Entry 7PFA (electron microscopy, 9.70 A resolution (very low resolution: no residue pairs are listed; an interface is given only as per-side residue counts)); this record covers chains O and I of the 28 polymer chains in the assembly.

Chain O:
Name: Histone H3.2
Organism: Homo sapiens
UniProtKB: Q71DI3 (H32_HUMAN); residues 0-135 here correspond to UniProt positions 1-136 (UniProt number = residue number + 1)
Amino-acid sequence (136 residues; each row starts with the number of its first residue; numbering starts at 0):
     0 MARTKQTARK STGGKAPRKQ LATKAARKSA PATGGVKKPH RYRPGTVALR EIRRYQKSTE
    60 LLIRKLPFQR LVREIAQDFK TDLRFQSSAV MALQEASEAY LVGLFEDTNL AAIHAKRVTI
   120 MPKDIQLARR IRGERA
Not modelled in the structure: 0-36, 134-135
Differences from the reference sequence: engineered mutation Ala110 (Cys111 in Q71DI3)
UniProt features mapped onto this chain:
  - modified residue: Arg2 (Asymmetric dimethylarginine), Thr3 (Phosphothreonine), Lys4 (Allysine), Gln5 (5-glutamyl dopamine), Thr6 (Phosphothreonine), Arg8 (Citrulline), Lys9 (N6,N6,N6-trimethyllysine), Ser10 (ADP-ribosylserine), Thr11 (Phosphothreonine), Lys14 (N6-(2-hydroxyisobutyryl)lysine), Arg17 (Asymmetric dimethylarginine), Lys18 (N6-(2-hydroxyisobutyryl)lysine), Lys23 (N6-(2-hydroxyisobutyryl)lysine), Arg26 (Citrulline), Lys27 (N6,N6,N6-trimethyllysine), Ser28 (ADP-ribosylserine), Lys36 (N6,N6,N6-trimethyllysine), Lys37 (N6-methyllysine), Tyr41 (Phosphotyrosine), Lys56 (N6,N6,N6-trimethyllysine) and 8 more in UniProt
  - lipidation: Lys18 (N6-decanoyllysine)

Chain I:
Molecule: 788-nt DNA strand
Organism: synthetic construct
Sequence (788 nucleotides; row label = number of the first residue in the row):
     1 ATCGTCTCGC GCACTGGCCG CCATACTGGA GAATCCCGGT GCCGAGGCCG CTCAATTGGT
    61 CGTAGACAGC TCTAGCACCG CTTAAACGCA CGTACGCGCT GTCCCCCGCG TTTTAACCGC
   121 CAAGGGGATT ACTCCCTAGT CTCCAGGCAC GTGTCAGATA TATACATCCT GTCATGTAAG
   181 TATTAAGGTA ACCCAGTACT GTCTCGCGCA CTGGCCGCCA TACTGGAGAA TCCCGGTGCC
   241 GAGGCCGCTC AATTGGTCGT AGACAGCTCT AGCACCGCTT AAACGCACGT ACGCGCTGTC
   301 CCCCGCGTTT TAACCGCCAA GGGGATTACT CCCTAGTCTC CAGGCACGTG TCAGATATAT
   361 ACATCCTGTC ATGTAAGTAT TAAGGTAACC CAGTACTGTC TCGCGCACTG GCCGCCATAC
   421 TGGAGAATCC CGGTGCCGAG GCCGCTCAAT TGGTCGTAGA CAGCTCTAGC ACCGCTTAAA
   481 CGCACGTACG CGCTGTCCCC CGCGTTTTAA CCGCCAAGGG GATTACTCCC TAGTCTCCAG
   541 GCACGTGTCA GATATATACA TCCTGTCATG TAAGTATTAA GGTAACCCAG TACTGTCTCG
   601 CGCACTGGCC GCCATACTGG AGAATCCCGG TGCCGAGGCC GCTCAATTGG TCGTAGACAG
   661 CTCTAGCACC GCTTAAACGC ACGTACGCGC TGTCCCCCGC GTTTTAACCG CCAAGGGGAT
   721 TACTCCCTAG TCTCCAGGCA CGTGTCAGAT ATATACATCC TGTCATGTAA GTATTAAGGT
   781 AACCCGAT
Not modelled in the structure: 1-15, 577-788

Chain O / chain I interface:
At this resolution (10 A) residue pairs are not listed: 19 residues of chain O and 14 of chain I lie at the interface.

Summary:
The interface between chain O and chain I involves 19 residues on one side and 14 on the other.
Here chain O is Histone H3.2 (Homo sapiens) and chain I is a 788-nt DNA strand (synthetic construct). Entry
7PFA (Trinucleosome of the 4x197 nucleosome array containing H1) was determined by electron microscopy,
deposited together with 7PET, 7PEU, 7PEV, 7PEW, 7PEX, 7PEY and 16 further entries.
